PDB entry 9J89 | X-ray diffraction, 1.58 A resolution | chains C and D of the 4 polymer chains in the assembly

# Chain C
Molecule: 6-nt DNA strand
Sequence (6 nucleotides; each row starts with the number of its first residue):
   201 CACGCA

# Chain D
Name: Z-DNA-binding protein 1
Source organism: Homo sapiens
UniProtKB: Q9H171 (ZBP1_HUMAN); residues 7-70 here = UniProt positions 7-70
Chain sequence (64 residues; row label = number of the first residue in the row):
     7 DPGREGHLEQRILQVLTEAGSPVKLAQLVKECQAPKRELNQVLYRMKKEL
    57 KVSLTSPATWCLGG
Ion coordination: Mg2+ near Gly70 (its only coordinating residue here)

# Interface between chain C and chain D
Residue-residue contacts (14):
  DA202(C) with Lys42(D), salt bridge to the phosphate; Ala64(D), phosphate contact
  DC203(C) with Leu31(D), phosphate contact; Lys42(D), salt bridge to the phosphate; Asn46(D), hydrogen bond to the phosphate; Tyr50(D), hydrogen bond to the phosphate
  DG204(C) with Lys42(D), salt bridge to the phosphate; Arg43(D), phosphate contact; Asn46(D), hydrogen bond to the phosphate; Gln47(D), phosphate contact; Tyr50(D), base contact
  DC205(C) with Arg43(D), salt bridge to the phosphate; Gln47(D), hydrogen bond to the phosphate
  DA206(C) with Arg43(D), salt bridge to the phosphate

# Overview
Chain C and chain D form an interface of 5 and 7 residues respectively; the contacts include 4 hydrogen bonds
and 5 salt bridges. Polar contacts include DC203(C)-Asn46(D), DC203(C)-Tyr50(D) and DG204(C)-Asn46(D).
Here chain C is a 6-nt DNA strand and chain D is Z-DNA-binding protein 1 (Homo sapiens). Entry 9J89 (zbp1
nucleic acid complex) was determined by X-ray diffraction, deposited together with 9J8G.
